PDB entry 8TRR | X-ray diffraction, 2.65 A resolution | chains C and D of the 5 polymer chains in the assembly

[Chain C]
Name: Vimentin
Notes: fragment: with modified residue citrulline (CIR) at position 64
UniProtKB: P08670 (VIME_HUMAN); residue numbers follow UniProt; this construct covers 59-71
Amino-acid sequence (13 residues; each row starts with the number of its first residue):
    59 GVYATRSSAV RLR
Disordered / not traced: 71
Modified / non-standard residues: Arg64 (citrulline; CIR)
Curated features (UniProtKB/Swiss-Prot):
  - modified residue: Tyr61 (Phosphotyrosine), Ser66 (Phosphoserine)

[Chain D]
Name: A03 TCR alpha chain
Organism: Mus musculus
Amino-acid sequence (209 residues; each row starts with the number of its first residue; note: 15 numbers in that range are skipped by the numbering (no residue carries them; nothing is unmodelled there); a row labelled like 84A-84C holds insertion residues (84A, then the next letters in order); numbering starts at 0):
     0 MGDSVTQTEG QVTVSESKSL IINCTYSTTS I
    35 AYPNLFWYVR YPGEGLQLLL KVITAGQ
    66 KGSSR
    78 GFEATYN
84A-84C KET
    85 TSFHLQKASV QESDSAVYYC ALGDTGNYKY VFGAGTRLKV IAHIQNPDPA VYQLRDSKSS
   145 DKSVCLFTDF DSQTNVSQSK DSDVYITDKC VLDMRSMDFK SNSAVAWSNK SDFACANAFN
   205 NSIIPEDTFF PSPESS
Disordered / not traced: 205-210, 216-220
Disulfides: Cys23-Cys104, Cys149-Cys199
What the authors report for this chain:
  - contacts within the chain: Asp108-Asn111 (hydrogen bond)
  - mutagenesis - N111A: decreased binding to pHLA

[Interface between chain C and chain D]
Pairs across the interface - 10 pairs, chain C then chain D:
  Val60(C) with Thr28(D); Ser29(D); Ile30(D); Ala35(D)
  Tyr61(C) with Ala35(D)
  Ala62(C) with Ala35(D), hydrophobic
  Thr63(C) with Gly110(D)
  Arg64(C) with Thr109(D)
  Ser65(C) with Thr109(D); Gly110(D)

[Summary]
The chain C/chain D interface involves 6 residues from each chain. From the paper: N111A of chain D reduces
binding to pHLA; contacts within the chain involving Asp108(D) and Asn111(D).
Here chain C is Vimentin and chain D is A03 TCR alpha chain (Mus musculus). Entry 8TRR (T cell recognition of
citrullinated vimentin peptide presented by HLA-DR4) was determined by X-ray diffraction together with 8TRL
and 8TRQ from the same study.
